Entry 1SST (X-ray diffraction, 2.00 A resolution); this record covers chains B and C of the 3 polymer chains in the assembly.

Chain B (and C):
Protein: Serine acetyltransferase
Organism: Haemophilus influenzae
Notes: EC 2.3.1.30; chain C of this document is another copy of the same molecule, construct and numbering; everything in this record applies to it too
UniProtKB: P43886 (CYSE_HAEIN); residues 1-267 here = UniProt positions 1-267
Amino-acid sequence (267 residues; numbered 1 to 267; the number before each row is that of its first residue):
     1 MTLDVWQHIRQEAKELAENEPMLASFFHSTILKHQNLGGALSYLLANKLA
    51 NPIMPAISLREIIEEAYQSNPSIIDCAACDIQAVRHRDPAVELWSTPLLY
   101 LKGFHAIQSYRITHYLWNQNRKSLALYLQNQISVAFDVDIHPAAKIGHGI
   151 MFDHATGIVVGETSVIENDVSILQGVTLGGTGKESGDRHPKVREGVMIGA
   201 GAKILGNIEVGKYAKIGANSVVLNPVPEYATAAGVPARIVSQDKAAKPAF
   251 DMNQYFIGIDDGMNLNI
Unresolved in the structure: 182-186, 241-267 (chain C: 182-185, 241-267)
Residues lining bound ligands:
  - coenzyme A (COA), molecule 1: His-154, Leu-173, Gln-174, Gly-199, Ala-200, Lys-215, Gly-217, Ala-218, Thr-231, Ala-233, Gly-234, Val-240
  - coenzyme A (COA), molecule 2: Val-159, Thr-177, Gly-179, Gly-180, Thr-181, Leu-205, Val-221, Leu-223, Val-235, Pro-236

How chain B and chain C interact:
Residue-residue contacts - 41 pairs, chain B then chain C:
  Glu-20(B) / Arg-121(C)  salt bridge
  Glu-20(B) / Ser-123(C)
  Glu-20(B) / Leu-124(C)
  Met-22(B) / Met-54(C)
  Met-22(B) / Glu-61(C)
  Met-22(B) / Ile-62(C)  hydrophobic
  Met-22(B) / Arg-121(C)
  Leu-23(B) / Met-54(C)  hydrophobic
  Leu-23(B) / Ser-123(C)
  Leu-23(B) / Leu-124(C)  hydrophobic
  Phe-26(B) / Ile-53(C)  hydrophobic
  Phe-26(B) / Tyr-127(C)  hydrophobic
  Ser-29(B) / Ile-53(C)
  Tyr-43(B) / Ile-53(C)  hydrophobic
  Asn-47(B) / Pro-52(C)
  Asn-47(B) / Ile-53(C)
  Tyr-100(B) / Ser-123(C)
  Tyr-100(B) / Leu-126(C)  hydrophobic
  Tyr-100(B) / Tyr-127(C)  hydrophobic
  Tyr-100(B) / Asn-130(C)
  Leu-101(B) / Asn-130(C)
  Lys-102(B) / Ser-133(C)  hydrogen bond
  Lys-102(B) / Asp-137(C)  salt bridge
  Ala-135(B) / Val-134(C)
  Asp-137(B) / Asp-137(C)
  His-154(B) / Asp-139(C)  salt bridge
  His-154(B) / Val-159(C)
  Thr-156(B) / Asp-137(C)  hydrogen bond
  Thr-156(B) / Gly-157(C)
  Gln-174(B) / Val-159(C)
  Gln-174(B) / Thr-177(C)  hydrogen bond
  Ala-200(B) / Thr-177(C)
  Ala-200(B) / Lys-203(C)
  Gly-201(B) / Lys-203(C)
  Ala-218(B) / Leu-205(C)  hydrophobic
  Ala-218(B) / Val-221(C)
  Asn-219(B) / Gly-201(C)  hydrogen bond (side chain-backbone)
  Asn-219(B) / Lys-203(C)  hydrogen bond
  Asn-219(B) / Asn-219(C)  hydrogen bond (side chain-backbone)
  Asn-219(B) / Ser-220(C)  hydrogen bond (side chain-backbone)
  Asn-219(B) / Val-221(C)
Interface residues without a listed pair, chain B (29 interface residues in all): Leu-16, Ser-25, Phe-27, Thr-30, Leu-44, Lys-48, Ala-90, Thr-96, Gly-234, Val-235
Interface residues without a listed pair, chain C (28 interface residues in all): Gln-131, Thr-156, Glu-162, Val-235

Overview:
Chain B and chain C form an interface of 29 and 28 residues respectively, with 7 hydrogen bonds and 3 salt
bridges. Polar contacts include Glu-20(B)/Arg-121(C), Lys-102(B)/Asp-137(C) and His-154(B)/Asp-139(C). Ligands
of chain B: coenzyme A.
Chain B and chain C are both Serine acetyltransferase (Haemophilus influenzae); the structure, Serine
Acetyltransferase- Complex with CoA, was determined by X-ray diffraction (same publication as 1SSM and 1SSQ).
